PDB entry 6NBB | electron microscopy, 2.90 A resolution | chains A and B

Chain A (and B):
Name: Alcohol dehydrogenase E chain
Organism: Equus caballus
Notes: EC 1.1.1.1; chain B of this document is another copy of the same molecule, construct and numbering; everything in this record applies to it too
UniProt: P00327 (ADH1E_HORSE); residues 1-374 here correspond to UniProt positions 2-375 (UniProt number = residue number + 1)
Sequence (374 residues; row label = number of the first residue in the row):
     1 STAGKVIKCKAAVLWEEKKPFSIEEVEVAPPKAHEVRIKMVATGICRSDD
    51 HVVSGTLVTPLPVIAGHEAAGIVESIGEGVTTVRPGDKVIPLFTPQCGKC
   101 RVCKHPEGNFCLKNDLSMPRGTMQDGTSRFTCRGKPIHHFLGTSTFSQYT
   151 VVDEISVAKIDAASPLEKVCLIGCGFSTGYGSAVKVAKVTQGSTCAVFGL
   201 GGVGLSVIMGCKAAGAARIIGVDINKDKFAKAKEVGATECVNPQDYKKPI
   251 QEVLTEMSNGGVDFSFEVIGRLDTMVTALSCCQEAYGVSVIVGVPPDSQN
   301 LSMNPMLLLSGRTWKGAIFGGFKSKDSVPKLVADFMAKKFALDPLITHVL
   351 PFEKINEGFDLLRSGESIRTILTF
Curated features (UniProtKB/Swiss-Prot):
  - binding site (Zn(2+)): C46, S48, H67, C97, C100, C103, C111, C174
  - binding site (an alcohol): S48, H67
  - binding site (NAD(+)): S48, G199 to G204, D223, K228, V292 to V294, F319, R369
  - modified residue: S1 (N-acetylserine)
Metal / ion sites: Zn2+ site 1: C46, H67, C174; Zn2+ site 2: C97, C100, C103, C111
Ligand contacts: NAD (nicotinamide-adenine-dinucleotide): C46, R47, S48, H51, F93, C174, T178, G199, L200, G201, G202, V203, G204, V222, D223, I224, N225, K228, P243, V268, I269, G270, R271, T274, V292, G293, V294, A317, I318, F319, L362, R369

How chain A and chain B interact:
Residue-residue contacts - 75 pairs, chain A then chain B:
  R101(A) - N259(B)  hydrogen bond (side chain-backbone)
  R101(A) - G260(B)
  R101(A) - Q283(B)  hydrogen bond
  R101(A) - Y286(B)
  V102(A) - A285(B)  hydrophobic
  H105(A) - Y286(B)
  E107(A) - Y286(B)
  G108(A) - A285(B)
  F110(A) - E284(B)
  F110(A) - A285(B)  hydrophobic
  F110(A) - S310(B)
  N259(A) - R101(B)  hydrogen bond (backbone-side chain)
  G260(A) - R101(B)
  L272(A) - P305(B)  hydrophobic
  M275(A) - P305(B)  hydrophobic
  Q283(A) - R101(B)  hydrogen bond
  E284(A) - F110(B)
  A285(A) - V102(B)  hydrophobic
  A285(A) - G108(B)
  A285(A) - F110(B)  hydrophobic
  Y286(A) - R101(B)
  Y286(A) - H105(B)
  Y286(A) - E107(B)
  I291(A) - L308(B)  hydrophobic
  I291(A) - L309(B)  hydrophobic
  G293(A) - L309(B)
  V294(A) - L309(B)  hydrophobic
  P295(A) - P305(B)  hydrophobic
  P295(A) - M306(B)
  P295(A) - L309(B)
  Q299(A) - P305(B)
  N300(A) - S302(B)  hydrogen bond
  N300(A) - M303(B)
  N300(A) - N304(B)  hydrogen bond (side chain-backbone)
  L301(A) - L301(B)
  L301(A) - S302(B)
  L301(A) - M303(B)  hydrogen bond (backbone-backbone)
  L301(A) - P305(B)  hydrophobic
  S302(A) - N300(B)
  S302(A) - L301(B)
  M303(A) - N300(B)
  M303(A) - L301(B)  hydrogen bond (backbone-backbone)
  M303(A) - W314(B)  hydrophobic
  N304(A) - N300(B)
  P305(A) - L272(B)  hydrophobic
  P305(A) - M275(B)  hydrophobic
  P305(A) - P295(B)  hydrophobic
  P305(A) - Q299(B)
  P305(A) - L301(B)  hydrophobic
  M306(A) - P295(B)
  L308(A) - I291(B)  hydrophobic
  L308(A) - W314(B)
  L308(A) - G316(B)  hydrogen bond (backbone-backbone)
  L309(A) - I291(B)  hydrophobic
  L309(A) - G293(B)
  L309(A) - V294(B)  hydrophobic
  L309(A) - P295(B)
  L309(A) - A317(B)  hydrogen bond (backbone-backbone)
  L309(A) - I318(B)
  S310(A) - F110(B)
  S310(A) - I318(B)
  R312(A) - K315(B)
  R312(A) - G316(B)  hydrogen bond (backbone-backbone)
  T313(A) - T313(B)
  T313(A) - K315(B)
  W314(A) - M303(B)  hydrophobic
  W314(A) - L308(B)
  W314(A) - W314(B)  hydrogen bond (backbone-backbone)
  K315(A) - R312(B)
  K315(A) - T313(B)
  G316(A) - L308(B)  hydrogen bond (backbone-backbone)
  G316(A) - R312(B)  hydrogen bond (backbone-backbone)
  A317(A) - L309(B)  hydrogen bond (backbone-backbone)
  I318(A) - L309(B)
  I318(A) - S310(B)
Interface residues without a listed pair, chain A (39 interface residues in all): S117, V292, G311
Interface residues without a listed pair, chain B (40 interface residues in all): L112, S117, V292, G311

In short:
Chain A and chain B form an interface of 39 and 40 residues respectively; the contacts include 15 hydrogen
bonds. Polar contacts include R101(A)-N259(B), R101(A)-Q283(B) and N300(A)-S302(B). Ligands of chain A: NAD.
Both chains are Alcohol dehydrogenase E chain (Equus caballus). Entry 6NBB (Horse liver alcohol dehydrogenase)
was determined by electron microscopy, deposited together with 6NBC and 6NBD.
